Entry 7FJF (electron microscopy, 3.10 A resolution); this record covers chains m and a of the 8 polymer chains in the assembly.

== Chain m ==
Molecule: T cell receptor alpha variable 12-3, Possible J 11 gene segment, T cell receptor alpha chain constant
Source organism: Homo sapiens
UniProtKB: chimeric construct of A0A0B4J271, A0N4Z6, P01848: residues 2-114 from A0A0B4J271 (TVAL3_HUMAN) positions 2-114 (same numbers); residues 116-132 from A0N4Z6 positions 4-20 (UniProt number = residue number - 112); residues 134-273 from P01848 positions 1-140 (UniProt number = residue number - 133)
Chain sequence (272 residues; numbered 2 to 273; the number before each row is that of its first residue):
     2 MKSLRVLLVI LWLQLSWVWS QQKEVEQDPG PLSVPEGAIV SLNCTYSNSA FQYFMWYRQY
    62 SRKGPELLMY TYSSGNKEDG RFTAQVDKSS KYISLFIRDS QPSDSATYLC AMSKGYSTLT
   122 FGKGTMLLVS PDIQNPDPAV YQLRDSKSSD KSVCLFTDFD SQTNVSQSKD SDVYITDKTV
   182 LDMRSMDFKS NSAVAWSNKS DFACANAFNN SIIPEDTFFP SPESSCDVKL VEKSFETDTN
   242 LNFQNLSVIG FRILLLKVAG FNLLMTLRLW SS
Not modelled in the structure: 2-27
Construct notes: linker (115, 133)
Cystine bridges: Cys45-Cys111, Cys155-Cys205
Ligand contacts: cholest-5-en-3-yl hydrogen sulfate (C3S): Ala260, Asn263, Leu264, Thr267, Trp271

== Chain a ==
Molecule: T-cell surface glycoprotein CD3 zeta chain
Source organism: Homo sapiens
UniProtKB: P20963 (CD3Z_HUMAN); numbering as in UniProt (aligned over 1-164)
Chain sequence (165 residues; row label = number of the first residue in the row):
     1 MKWKALFTAA ILQAQLPITE AQSFGLLDPK LCYLLDGILF IYGVILTALF LRVKFSRSAD
    61 APAYQQGQNQ LYNELNLGRR EEYDVLDKRR GRDPEMGGKP QRRKNPQEGL YNELQKDKMA
   121 EAYSEIGMKG ERRRGKGHDG LYQGLSTATK DTYDALHMQA LPPRS
Not modelled in the structure: 1-21, 55-165
Construct notes: expression tag (165)

== Interface between chain m and chain a ==
Pairs across the interface (19; chain m residue first):
  Glu233(m) with Gln22(a)
  Lys234(m) with Gln22(a)
  Phe236(m) with Ser23(a); Phe24(a), hydrophobic
  Glu237(m) with Ser23(a)
  Thr238(m) with Ser23(a), hydrogen bond (side chain-backbone); Phe24(a), hydrogen bond (side chain-backbone)
  Leu242(m) with Leu27(a)
  Asn243(m) with Leu26(a), hydrogen bond (side chain-backbone); Leu27(a)
  Asn246(m) with Leu26(a); Leu27(a)
  Ile250(m) with Leu31(a), hydrophobic
  Arg253(m) with Cys32(a); Leu35(a); Asp36(a), salt bridge
  Ile254(m) with Leu35(a), hydrophobic
  Leu257(m) with Ile38(a), hydrophobic; Leu39(a), hydrophobic
Also at the interface, not in a pair above, chain m (14 interface residues in all): Leu247, Leu264
Also at the interface, not in a pair above, chain a (13 interface residues in all): Gly25, Tyr42

== Overview ==
14 residues of chain m and 13 residues of chain a are in contact, with 3 hydrogen bonds and 1 salt bridge.
Polar contacts include Arg253(m)-Asp36(a), Thr238(m)-Ser23(a) and Thr238(m)-Phe24(a). Chain m binds
cholest-5-en-3-yl hydrogen sulfate.
Chain m is T cell receptor alpha variable 12-3, Possible J 11 gene segment, T cell receptor alpha chain
constant and chain a is T-cell surface glycoprotein CD3 zeta chain, both from Homo sapiens; the structure,
Cryo-EM structure of a membrane protein(CS), was determined by electron microscopy (same publication as 7FJD
and 7FJE).
